PDB entry 7JPP | electron microscopy, 3.70 A resolution | chains D and E of the 5 polymer chains in the assembly

== Chain D ==
Molecule: Origin recognition complex subunit 4
From: Homo sapiens
UniProt: O43929 (ORC4_HUMAN); numbering as in UniProt (aligned over 1-436)
Amino-acid sequence (436 residues; row label = number of the first residue in the row):
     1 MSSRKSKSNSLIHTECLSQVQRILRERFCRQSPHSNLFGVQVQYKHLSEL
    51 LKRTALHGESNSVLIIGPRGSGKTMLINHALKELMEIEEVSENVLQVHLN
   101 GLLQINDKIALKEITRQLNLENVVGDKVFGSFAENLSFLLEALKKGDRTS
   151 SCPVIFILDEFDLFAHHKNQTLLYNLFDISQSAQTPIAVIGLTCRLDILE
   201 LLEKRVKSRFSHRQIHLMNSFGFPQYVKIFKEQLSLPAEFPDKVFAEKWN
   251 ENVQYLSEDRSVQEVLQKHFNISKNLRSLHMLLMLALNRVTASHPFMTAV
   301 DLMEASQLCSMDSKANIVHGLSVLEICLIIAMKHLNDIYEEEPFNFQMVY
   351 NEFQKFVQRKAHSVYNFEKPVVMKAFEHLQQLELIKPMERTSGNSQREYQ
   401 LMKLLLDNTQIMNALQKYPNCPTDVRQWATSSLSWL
Unresolved in the structure: 1-16, 143-151, 432-436
Residues lining bound ligands: ATP (adenosine-5'-triphosphate): Gln31, His34, Asn36, Leu37, Phe38, Val40, Pro68, Arg69, Gly70, Ser71, Gly72, Lys73, Thr74, Met75, Asp159, Glu160, Leu276, Arg277, His280
Swiss-Prot annotation at these positions:
  - binding site (ATP): Gly67 to Thr74
  - modified residue: Lys7 (N6-methyllysine)
  - natural variant: Tyr174 (Y174C: In MGORS2)
  - mutagenesis: Lys73 (K73A/E: Impairs ORC complex formation), Asp159 to Glu160 (Impairs ORC complex formation)

== Chain E ==
Molecule: Origin recognition complex subunit 5
From: Homo sapiens
UniProt: O43913 (ORC5_HUMAN); numbering as in UniProt (aligned over 1-435)
Amino-acid sequence (435 residues; numbered 1 to 435; the number before each row is that of its first residue):
     1 MPHLENVVLCRESQVSILQSLFGERHHFSFPSIFIYGHTASGKTYVTQTL
    51 LKTLELPHVFVNCVECFTLRLLLEQILNKLNHLSSSEDGCSTEITCETFN
   101 DFVRLFKQVTTAENLKDQTVYIVLDKAEYLRDMEANLLPGFLRLQELADR
   151 NVTVLFLSEIVWEKFRPNTGCFEPFVLYFPDYSIGNLQKILSHDHPPEYS
   201 ADFYAAYINILLGVFYTVCRDLKELRHLAVLNFPKYCEPVVKGEASERDT
   251 RKLWRNIEPHLKKAMQTVYLREISSSQWEKLQKDDTDPGQLKGLSAHTHV
   301 ELPYYSKFILIAAYLASYNPARTDKRFFLKHHGKIKKTNFLKKHEKTSNH
   351 LLGPKPFPLDRLLAILYSIVDSRVAPTANIFSQITSLVTLQLLTLVGHDD
   401 QLDGPKYKCTVSLDFIRAIARTVNFDIIKYLYDFL
Unresolved in the structure: 1-4, 86-91, 331-347, 434-435
Bound ions: Mg2+: Thr44 (together with ATP)
Residues lining bound ligands: ATP (adenosine-5'-triphosphate): Val7, Val8, Leu9, His38, Thr39, Ala40, Ser41, Gly42, Lys43, Thr44, Tyr45, Glu159, Tyr182, Ile190, Leu222, Lys223, Arg226
Swiss-Prot annotation at these positions:
  - binding site (ATP): Gly37 to Thr44

== How chain D and chain E interact ==
Contacting residue pairs (73):
  Ser18(D) - Glu24(E)  hydrogen bond
  Ser18(D) - His27(E)
  Arg22(D) - His27(E)
  Arg25(D) - Ser20(E)  hydrogen bond (side chain-backbone)
  Arg25(D) - Leu21(E)
  Arg25(D) - Phe22(E)
  Arg25(D) - Gly23(E)
  Arg25(D) - His27(E)
  Arg25(D) - Phe28(E)
  Cys29(D) - Phe28(E)  hydrogen bond (side chain-backbone)
  Cys29(D) - Ser29(E)
  Cys29(D) - Phe30(E)
  Arg30(D) - Phe28(E)
  Arg30(D) - Asp149(E)  salt bridge
  Gln31(D) - Glu146(E)
  Gln31(D) - Phe172(E)
  Arg69(D) - Arg143(E)
  Arg69(D) - Thr169(E)  hydrogen bond (side chain-backbone)
  Arg69(D) - Gly170(E)  hydrogen bond (side chain-backbone)
  Asn100(D) - Leu147(E)
  Leu102(D) - Asn136(E)  hydrogen bond (backbone-side chain)
  Leu103(D) - Phe99(E)  hydrophobic
  Leu103(D) - Val103(E)  hydrophobic
  Glu113(D) - Asn100(E)  hydrogen bond
  Arg116(D) - Arg104(E)
  Arg277(D) - Phe172(E)
  Met281(D) - Glu173(E)
  Met284(D) - Phe30(E)  hydrophobic
  Asn288(D) - Ser20(E)  hydrogen bond (side chain-backbone)
  Asn288(D) - Leu21(E)  hydrogen bond (side chain-backbone)
  Met311(D) - Val176(E)
  Ser313(D) - Tyr36(E)
  Ser313(D) - Val161(E)
  Ser313(D) - Glu163(E)
  Lys314(D) - Lys164(E)
  Asn316(D) - Tyr36(E)  hydrogen bond
  Asn316(D) - Tyr178(E)  hydrogen bond (backbone-side chain)
  Ile317(D) - Val161(E)  hydrophobic
  His319(D) - Asp181(E)  salt bridge
  His319(D) - Arg220(E)
  Gly320(D) - His38(E)  hydrogen bond (backbone-side chain)
  Gly320(D) - Asp181(E)
  Gly320(D) - Arg220(E)
  Leu321(D) - Arg220(E)  hydrogen bond (backbone-side chain)
  Ser322(D) - Thr217(E)
  Ser322(D) - Arg220(E)
  Val323(D) - Thr217(E)
  Leu324(D) - Thr217(E)
  Asn345(D) - Leu351(E)  hydrogen bond (side chain-backbone)
  Asn345(D) - Leu352(E)
  Tyr365(D) - Thr217(E)
  Phe367(D) - Thr217(E)
  Phe367(D) - Val218(E)  hydrophobic
  Glu368(D) - Gln266(E)
  Pro370(D) - Leu270(E)  hydrophobic
  Val371(D) - Val218(E)  hydrophobic
  Val371(D) - Tyr269(E)  hydrophobic
  Val371(D) - Leu270(E)
  Lys374(D) - Tyr269(E)
  His378(D) - His38(E)
  His378(D) - Thr39(E)
  Gln381(D) - Glu159(E)
  Leu382(D) - Glu159(E)
  Leu382(D) - Ile160(E)
  Glu383(D) - Arg131(E)  salt bridge
  Glu383(D) - Lys164(E)
  Asn394(D) - Leu395(E)
  Asn394(D) - Val396(E)
  Gln396(D) - Thr410(E)
  Tyr399(D) - Tyr318(E)
  Tyr399(D) - His350(E)
  Tyr399(D) - Leu351(E)
  Tyr399(D) - Gly353(E)
Also at the interface, not in a pair above, chain D (50 interface residues in all): Gln21, Glu26, Ile109, Asp162, Cys194, Leu285, Asp312, Gln347, Tyr418
Also at the interface, not in a pair above, chain E (58 interface residues in all): Pro31, Pro139, Gly140, Cys171, Pro174, Phe175, Cys219, Pro354, Thr394, His398

== Overview ==
Chain D and chain E form an interface of 50 and 58 residues respectively, with 14 hydrogen bonds and 3 salt
bridges. Polar pairs include Arg30(D)-Asp149(E), His319(D)-Asp181(E) and Glu383(D)-Arg131(E). Chain D binds
ATP. Bound to chain E: ATP.
Here chain D is Origin recognition complex subunit 4 and chain E is Origin recognition complex subunit 5, both
from Homo sapiens. Entry 7JPP (ORC-O2WH: Human Origin Recognition Complex (ORC) with dynamic/unresolved ORC1
AAA+ domain) was determined by electron microscopy together with 7JPR, 7JPS, 7JPO and 7JPQ from the same
study.
